9CTH - chains B and C of the 5 polymer chains in the assembly; structure by electron microscopy, 6.47 A resolution (low resolution: residue-level contacts below are approximate; hydrogen-bond / salt-bridge calls are withheld).

== Chain B ==
Protein: Activated Factor X light chain
Source organism: Homo sapiens
Reference sequence: P00742 (FA10_HUMAN); residues 1-142 here correspond to UniProt positions 41-182 (UniProt number = residue number + 40)
Sequence (142 residues; row label = number of the first residue in the row):
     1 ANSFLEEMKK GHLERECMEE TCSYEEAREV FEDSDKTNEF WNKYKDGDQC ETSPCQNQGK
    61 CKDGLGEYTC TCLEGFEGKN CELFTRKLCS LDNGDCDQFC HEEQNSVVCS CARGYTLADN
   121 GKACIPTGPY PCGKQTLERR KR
Disordered / not traced: 140-142
Disulfide bonds: Cys17-Cys22, Cys50-Cys61, Cys55-Cys70, Cys72-Cys81, Cys89-Cys100, Cys96-Cys109, Cys111-Cys124
Curated features (UniProtKB/Swiss-Prot):
  - modified residue: Glu6 (4-carboxyglutamate), Glu7 (4-carboxyglutamate), Glu14 (4-carboxyglutamate), Glu16 (4-carboxyglutamate), Glu19 (4-carboxyglutamate), Glu20 (4-carboxyglutamate), Glu25 (4-carboxyglutamate), Glu26 (4-carboxyglutamate), Glu29 (4-carboxyglutamate), Glu32 (4-carboxyglutamate), Glu39 (4-carboxyglutamate), Asp63 (3R: -3-hydroxyaspartate)

== Chain C ==
Protein: Activated Factor X heavy chain
Source organism: Homo sapiens
Reference sequence: P00742 (FA10_HUMAN); the construct lacks a stretch of the UniProt sequence and is renumbered around it, so the offset changes along the chain: 16-61 = UniProt 235-280; 62-124 = UniProt 282-344; 125-131 = UniProt 346-352; 132-147 = UniProt 355-370; 4 more segments
Sequence (235 residues; row label = number of the first residue in the row; note: 2 numbers in that range are skipped by the numbering (no residue carries them; nothing is unmodelled there); a row labelled like 131A-131B holds insertion residues (131A, then the next letters in order)):
    16 IVGGQECKDG ECPWQALLIN EENEGFCGGT ILSEFYILTA AHCLYQ
   61A A
    62 KRFKVRVGDR NTEQEEGGEA VHEVEVVIKH NRFTKETYDF DIAVLRLKTP ITFRMNVAPA
   122 CLP
  124A E
   125 RDWAEST
131A-131B LM
   132 TQKTGIVSGF GRTHEK
   149 GRQSTRLKML EVPYVDRNSC KLSSSFIITQ NMFCAGY
185A-185B DT
   186 KQEDACQGDA GGPHVTRFKD TYFVTGIVSW GEG
   220 CARK
  223A G
   224 KYGIYTKVTA FLKWIDRSMK TR
Disulfide bonds: Cys22-Cys27, Cys42-Cys58, Cys168-Cys182, Cys191-Cys220
Construct notes: engineered mutation Ala195 (Ser419 in P00742)
Curated features (UniProtKB/Swiss-Prot):
  - active site (Charge relay system): His57, Asp102

== How chain B and chain C interact ==
Cross-chain cystine bridges: Cys132(B)-Cys122(C)
Contacting residue pairs (53):
  Asn93(B) with Trp127(C); Phe203(C)
  Cys96(B) with Lys204(C)
  Asp97(B) with Phe203(C); Lys204(C)
  Gln98(B) with Trp127(C); Phe203(C)
  Phe99(B) with Pro124(C); Glu124A(C); Trp127(C); Phe208(C)
  Cys100(B) with Glu124A(C); Trp127(C)
  His101(B) with Glu124A(C)
  Ser110(B) with Glu124A(C)
  Ala112(B) with Cys122(C)
  Arg113(B) with Cys122(C)
  Tyr130(B) with Phe114(C); Arg115(C); Met116(C); Val118(C); Ala119(C); Pro120(C)
  Pro131(B) with Ala119(C); Pro120(C)
  Cys132(B) with Pro120(C); Cys122(C), disulfide; Thr206(C)
  Gly133(B) with Trp29(C); Pro120(C); Asp205(C); Thr206(C); Tyr207(C)
  Lys134(B) with Lys204(C); Asp205(C); Thr206(C)
  Gln135(B) with Gly25(C); Glu26(C); Tyr207(C)
  Thr136(B) with Asp24(C); Gly25(C); Pro28(C); Arg115(C); Met116(C); Asn117(C); Ala119(C)
  Leu137(B) with Asp24(C); Gly25(C); Glu26(C)
  Glu138(B) with Arg115(C); Met116(C)
  Arg139(B) with Lys23(C); Asp24(C)
Also at the interface, not in a pair above, chain B (21 interface residues in all): Tyr115

== In short ==
Chain B and chain C form an interface of 21 and 23 residues respectively; the contacts include 1 disulfide
bond. UniProt lists active-site residues His57(C) and Asp102(C) on chain C.
Here chain B is Activated Factor X light chain and chain C is Activated Factor X heavy chain, both from Homo
sapiens. Entry 9CTH (Preliminary map of the Prothrombin-prothrombinase complex on nano discs) was determined
by electron microscopy.
